Entry 3C2T (X-ray diffraction, 3.00 A resolution); this record covers chain A.

[Chain A]
Molecule: Deoxyuridine triphosphatase
Organism: Paramecium bursaria Chlorella virus IL3A
Notes: EC 3.6.1.23
UniProt: Q5I3E5 (Q5I3E5_PBCVI); residues 1-141 here = UniProt positions 1-141
Chain sequence (141 residues; numbered 1 to 141; the number before each row is that of its first residue):
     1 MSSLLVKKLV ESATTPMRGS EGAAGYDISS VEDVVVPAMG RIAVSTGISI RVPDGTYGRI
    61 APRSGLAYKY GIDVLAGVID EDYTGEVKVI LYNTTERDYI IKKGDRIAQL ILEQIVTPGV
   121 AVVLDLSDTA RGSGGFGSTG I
Unresolved in the structure: 126-141
Residues lining bound ligands: deoxyuridine-5'-diphosphate (DUD): R63, S64, G65, L75, A76, G77, V78, I79, D80, Y83, E86, V87, K88, I90
Reported in the primary citation:
  - interface residues: V120 to D125

[Overview]
Ligands of chain A: deoxyuridine-5'-diphosphate. The paper reports the interface residue V120.
Chain A is Deoxyuridine triphosphatase (Paramecium bursaria Chlorella virus IL3A); the structure, Evolution of
chlorella virus dUTPase, was determined by X-ray diffraction, deposited together with 3CA9 and 3C3I.
